9INE - chains B and A; structure by electron microscopy, 3.32 A resolution.

[Chain B (and A)]
Molecule: Solute carrier family 53 member 1
Organism: Homo sapiens
Notes: chain A of this document is another copy of the same molecule, construct and numbering; everything in this record applies to it too
UniProtKB: Q9UBH6 (S53A1_HUMAN); residue numbers follow UniProt; this construct covers 1-696
Sequence (704 residues; each row starts with the number of its first residue):
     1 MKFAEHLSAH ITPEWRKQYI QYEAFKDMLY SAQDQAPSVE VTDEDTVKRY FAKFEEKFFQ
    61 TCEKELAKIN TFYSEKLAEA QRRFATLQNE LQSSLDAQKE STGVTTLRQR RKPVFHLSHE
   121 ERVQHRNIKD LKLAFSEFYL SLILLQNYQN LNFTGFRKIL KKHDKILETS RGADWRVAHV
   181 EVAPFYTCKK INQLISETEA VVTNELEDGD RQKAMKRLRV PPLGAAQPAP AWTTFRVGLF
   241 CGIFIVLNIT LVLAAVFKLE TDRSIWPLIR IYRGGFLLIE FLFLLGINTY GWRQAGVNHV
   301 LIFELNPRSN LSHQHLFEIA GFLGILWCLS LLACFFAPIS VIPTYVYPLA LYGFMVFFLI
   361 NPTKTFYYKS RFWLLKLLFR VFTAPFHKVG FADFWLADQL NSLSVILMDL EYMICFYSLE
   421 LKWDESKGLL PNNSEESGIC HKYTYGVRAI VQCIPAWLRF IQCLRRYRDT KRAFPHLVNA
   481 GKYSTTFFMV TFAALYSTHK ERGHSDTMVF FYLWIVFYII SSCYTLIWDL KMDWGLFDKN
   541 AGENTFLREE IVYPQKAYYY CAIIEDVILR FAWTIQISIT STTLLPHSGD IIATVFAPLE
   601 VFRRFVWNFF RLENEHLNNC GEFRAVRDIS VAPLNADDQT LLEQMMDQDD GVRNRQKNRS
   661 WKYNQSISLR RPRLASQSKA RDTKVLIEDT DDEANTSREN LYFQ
Disordered / not traced: 1-225, 627-704
Disulfides: Cys415-Cys440
Sequence notes: expression tag (697-704)
Residues lining bound ligands:
  - 1,2-Distearoyl-sn-glycerophosphoethanolamine (3PE), molecule 1: Gln227, Pro228, Ala229, Val237, Cys241, Phe244, Ile245, Asn248, Ile249, Phe283, Ile287, Tyr290, His313, Gln314, Phe317
  - 1,2-Distearoyl-sn-glycerophosphoethanolamine (3PE), molecule 2: Ala231, Trp232, Phe235
  - 1,2-Distearoyl-sn-glycerophosphoethanolamine (3PE), molecule 3: Ile243, Leu247, Thr250, Leu326, Leu329, Leu332, Ala333, Phe336, Ala337, Pro338, Tyr347, Ala350, Leu351, Phe354
  - 1,2-Distearoyl-sn-glycerophosphoethanolamine (3PE), molecule 4: Val246, Ile249, Thr250, Leu253, Ala254, Phe257, Lys258
  - 1,2-Distearoyl-sn-glycerophosphoethanolamine (3PE), molecule 5: Leu278, Phe281, Leu282, Leu285, Thr289, His299, Phe303, Leu305, Asn306, Ser309, Asn310, Leu311, Leu316, Ile319, Leu323, Tyr352, Met355, Val356, Phe358, Leu359, Lys369, Ser370, Arg371, Trp373, Leu374, Leu378, Trp395, Leu396, Leu400, Leu403, Ile406, Leu407, Leu410
  - arachidonic acid (ACD): Arg263, Ser264, Ile265, Trp266, Thr594, Val595, Pro598, Leu599
  - 1-O-octadecyl-sn-glycero-3-phosphocholine (LPE): Arg236, Leu239, Phe240, Ile243, Glu318, Phe322, Ile325, Leu326, Leu329, Phe354, Thr365, Phe366, Tyr367
UniProt features mapped onto this chain:
  - region: Lys158 to Lys165 (Important for inositol polyphosphate binding)
  - binding site (phosphate): Asp398, Asn401, Lys482, Tyr483, Arg570, Arg603, Arg604
  - site: Trp573 (Gating residue for phosphate transport)
  - modified residue: Ser668 (Phosphoserine), Thr690 (Phosphothreonine)
Reported in the primary citation:
  - contacts within the chain: Arg472-Glu622 (salt bridge), Phe391-Phe623 (pi stacking), Phe394-Phe623 (pi stacking), Arg466-Phe623 (cation-pi contact)

[Chain B / chain A interface]
Residue-residue contacts - 17 pairs, chain B then chain A:
  Ala231(B) with Thr234(A)
  Thr234(B) with Ala231(A); Phe235(A)
  Phe235(B) with Thr234(A); Gly238(A)
  Gly238(B) with Phe235(A); Gly238(A); Leu239(A), hydrogen bond (backbone-backbone)
  Leu239(B) with Gly238(A), hydrogen bond (backbone-backbone); Leu239(A); Gly242(A)
  Gly242(B) with Leu239(A); Ile243(A)
  Ile243(B) with Gly242(A); Val246(A), hydrophobic
  Val246(B) with Ile243(A), hydrophobic; Val246(A), hydrophobic
Also at the interface, not in a pair above, chain B (11 interface residues in all): Cys241, Ile245, Leu247
Also at the interface, not in a pair above, chain A (11 interface residues in all): Cys241, Ile245, Leu247

[Overview]
The chain B/chain A interface involves 11 residues from each chain, with 2 hydrogen bonds. The hydrogen-bonded
pair Gly238(B)-Leu239(A) is a backbone contact. Ligands of chain B: 5 copies of
1,2-Distearoyl-sn-glycerophosphoethanolamine, 1-O-octadecyl-sn-glycero-3-phosphocholine and arachidonic acid.
From UniProt: 7 phosphate-binding residues on chain B. From the paper: contacts within the chain involving
Cys415(B), Cys440(B) and Glu622(B) among others.
Chain B and chain A are both Solute carrier family 53 member 1 (Homo sapiens); the structure, Cryo-EM
structure of human XPR1 in closed state in the presence of KIDINS220-1-432, was determined by electron
microscopy, deposited together with 9INF, 9INH, 9ITG and 9IUC.
